PDB entry 5GAP | electron microscopy, 3.60 A resolution | chains V and F of the 12 polymer chains in the assembly

== Chain V ==
Molecule: U4 snRNA, 5' region, nucleotides 1-67
From: Saccharomyces cerevisiae
Sequence (67 nucleotides; each row starts with the number of its first residue):
     1 AUCCUUAUGCACGGGAAAUACGCAUAUCAGUGAGGAUUCGUCCGAGAUUG
    51 UGUUUUUGCUGGUUGAA

== Chain F ==
Name: Pre-mRNA-processing factor 31
From: Saccharomyces cerevisiae
Reference sequence: P49704 (PRP31_YEAST); residue numbers follow UniProt; this construct covers 1-494
Sequence (494 residues; each row starts with the number of its first residue):
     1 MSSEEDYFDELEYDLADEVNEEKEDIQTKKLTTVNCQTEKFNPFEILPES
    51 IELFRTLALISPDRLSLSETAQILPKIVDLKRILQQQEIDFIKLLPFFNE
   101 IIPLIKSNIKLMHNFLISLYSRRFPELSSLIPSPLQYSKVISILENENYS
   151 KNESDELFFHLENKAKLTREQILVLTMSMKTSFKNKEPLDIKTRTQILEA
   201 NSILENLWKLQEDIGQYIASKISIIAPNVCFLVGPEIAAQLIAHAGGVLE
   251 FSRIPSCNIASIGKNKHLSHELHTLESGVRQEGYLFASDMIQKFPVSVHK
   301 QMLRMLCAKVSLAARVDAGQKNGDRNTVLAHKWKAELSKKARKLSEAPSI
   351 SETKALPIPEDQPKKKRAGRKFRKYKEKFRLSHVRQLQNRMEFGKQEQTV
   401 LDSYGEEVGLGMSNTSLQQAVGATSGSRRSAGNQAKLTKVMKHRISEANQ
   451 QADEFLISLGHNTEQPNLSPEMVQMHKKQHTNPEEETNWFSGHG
Disordered / not traced: 1-42, 458-494
UniProt features mapped onto this chain:
  - site: Cys257 (Interaction with U4 snRNA)

== Interface between chain V and chain F ==
Contacting residue pairs - 63 pairs, chain V then chain F:
  A16(V) with Lys374(F), salt bridge to the phosphate; Lys442(F), sugar contact
  A17(V) with Lys371(F), base contact; Lys374(F), salt bridge to the phosphate; Lys378(F), hydrogen bond to the phosphate; Lys436(F), phosphate contact
  A18(V) with Lys371(F), base contact; Tyr375(F), phosphate contact; Lys378(F), salt bridge to the phosphate
  U19(V) with Tyr375(F), hydrogen bond to the phosphate; Thr438(F), sugar contact
  A20(V) with Thr438(F), phosphate contact; Lys439(F), hydrogen bond to the phosphate
  C21(V) with Lys439(F), salt bridge to the phosphate
  U27(V) with Lys343(F), hydrogen bond to the phosphate
  C28(V) with Lys340(F), phosphate contact; Lys343(F), salt bridge to the phosphate
  A29(V) with Lys340(F), salt bridge to the phosphate
  U31(V) with Lys309(F), hydrogen bond to the sugar; Leu312(F), sugar contact
  G32(V) with Ala308(F), phosphate contact; Lys309(F), salt bridge to the phosphate; Leu312(F), phosphate contact
  A33(V) with Arg304(F), phosphate contact; Met305(F), phosphate contact
  G34(V) with Gln301(F), phosphate contact; Arg304(F), salt bridge to the phosphate
  G35(V) with Lys300(F), salt bridge to the phosphate; Arg304(F), salt bridge to the phosphate
  A36(V) with Arg280(F), salt bridge to the phosphate; Gln281(F), base contact
  U37(V) with Arg280(F), salt bridge to the phosphate; Gln281(F), base contact
  C39(V) with Lys264(F), hydrogen bond to the base; Lys266(F), salt bridge to the phosphate; His267(F), hydrogen bond to the base; Arg280(F), base contact
  U41(V) with Cys257(F), base contact; Asn258(F), sugar contact; Ser261(F), hydrogen bond to the base
  C42(V) with Cys257(F), base contact; Asn258(F), hydrogen bond to the phosphate
  C43(V) with Cys257(F), base contact
  G44(V) with Cys257(F), base contact
  U49(V) with Pro348(F), phosphate contact
  G50(V) with Pro348(F), phosphate contact; Ser351(F), hydrogen bond to the phosphate
  U51(V) with Ser351(F), hydrogen bond to the phosphate
  G52(V) with Lys354(F), phosphate contact
  U55(V) with Tyr375(F), phosphate contact; Lys376(F), hydrogen bond to the phosphate; Phe379(F), sugar contact
  U56(V) with Lys365(F), phosphate contact; Arg367(F), base contact; Phe372(F), base contact; Tyr375(F), base contact; Lys376(F), salt bridge to the phosphate
  U57(V) with Lys365(F), phosphate contact; Arg367(F), hydrogen bond to the base
  G58(V) with Arg367(F), hydrogen bond to the base
  C59(V) with Arg367(F), base contact
  U60(V) with Lys366(F), base contact
  G61(V) with Lys366(F), base contact
Other interface residues (no listed pair), chain V (34 interface residues in all): U38, G40
Other interface residues (no listed pair), chain F (41 interface residues in all): His244, Pro255, Ser256, Trp333, Glu352, Leu437, Phe455

== Overview ==
34 residues of chain V face 41 of chain F across their interface; the contacts include 14 hydrogen bonds and
14 salt bridges. Polar contacts include C39(V)-Lys264(F), C39(V)-His267(F) and U41(V)-Ser261(F).
Here chain V is U4 snRNA, 5' region, nucleotides 1-67 and chain F is Pre-mRNA-processing factor 31, both from
Saccharomyces cerevisiae. Entry 5GAP (Body region of the U4/U6.U5 tri-snRNP) was determined by electron
microscopy, deposited together with 5GAM, 5GAN and 5GAO.
